Entry 3GDI (X-ray diffraction, 2.40 A resolution); this record covers chains A and B.

Chain A (and B):
Protein: Period circadian protein homolog 2
Source organism: Mus musculus
Notes: chain B of this document is another copy of the same molecule, construct and numbering; everything in this record applies to it too
UniProtKB: O54943 (PER2_MOUSE); residue numbers follow UniProt; this construct covers 170-473
Sequence (309 residues; numbered 165 to 473; the number before each row is that of its first residue):
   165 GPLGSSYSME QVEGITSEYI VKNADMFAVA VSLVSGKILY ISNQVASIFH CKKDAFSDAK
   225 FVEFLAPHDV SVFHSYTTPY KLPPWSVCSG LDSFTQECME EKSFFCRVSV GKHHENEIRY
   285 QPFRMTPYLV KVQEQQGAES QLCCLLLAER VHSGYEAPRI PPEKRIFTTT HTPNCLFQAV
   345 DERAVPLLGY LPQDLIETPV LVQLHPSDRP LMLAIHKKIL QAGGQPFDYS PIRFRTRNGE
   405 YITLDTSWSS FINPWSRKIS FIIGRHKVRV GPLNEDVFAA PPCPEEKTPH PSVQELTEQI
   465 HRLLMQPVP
Not modelled in the structure: 165-167, 183-186, 214-220, 251-264, 277-280, 297-304 (chain B: 165-178, 186-187, 213-221, 248-262, 276-282, 296-302, 450-454)
Differences from the reference sequence: expression tag (165-169)
Swiss-Prot annotation at these positions:
  - motif: Leu306 to Leu310 (LXXLL), Leu460 to Met469 (Nuclear export signal 2)
From the paper describing this entry:
  - self-association interface (contacts with another copy of this molecule); pairs are residue here / residue on that copy: Tyr244-Glu361, Lys245-Glu361, Gln342-Gln342, Pro390-Trp419 (hydrophobic contact), Ser411-Trp419 (hydrogen bond), Ser413-Trp419 (hydrophobic contact), Phe415-Phe415 (pi stacking), Pro418-Ile427, Pro418-Pro390, Pro418-Ser413, Trp419-Ile427 (hydrophobic contact), Trp419-Arg429, Phe425-Phe425 (pi stacking), Pro243, Pro243, Glu264, Lys266, Leu340, Leu340, Glu361, Glu361, Ser414, Ile416, Thr452, His454, Gln458, Glu462, Glu462, His465, Met469
  - contacts within the chain: Tyr171-Val294, Tyr171-Trp249, Val176-Tyr204, Glu177-Tyr204, Pro418-Trp419 (hydrophobic contact)
  - mutagenesis - W419E: decreased binding to mPER2 homodimer

Interface between chain A and chain B:
Residue-residue contacts (42):
  Tyr244(A) with Glu361(B), hydrogen bond (side chain-backbone); Thr362(B); Pro363(B), hydrophobic; Gln458(B)
  Lys245(A) with Glu361(B); Gln458(B)
  Leu246(A) with Gln458(B), hydrogen bond (backbone-side chain)
  Lys266(A) with Glu462(B), salt bridge; His465(B)
  Gln342(A) with Gln342(B); Phe425(B)
  Glu361(A) with Tyr244(B); Lys245(B)
  Thr362(A) with Tyr244(B)
  Pro363(A) with Tyr244(B)
  Pro390(A) with Pro418(B), hydrophobic
  Ser411(A) with Trp419(B), hydrogen bond
  Ser413(A) with Pro418(B); Trp419(B)
  Phe415(A) with Phe415(B), hydrophobic; Ile416(B); Ser424(B); Phe425(B), hydrophobic
  Ile416(A) with Phe415(B)
  Asn417(A) with Phe415(B)
  Pro418(A) with Ile427(B)
  Trp419(A) with Ser411(B); Ser413(B); Ile427(B); Arg429(B)
  Ser424(A) with Phe415(B)
  Phe425(A) with Gln342(B); Phe415(B), hydrophobic; Phe425(B), hydrophobic
  Ile427(A) with Pro418(B); Trp419(B)
  Arg429(A) with Trp419(B)
  Thr452(A) with Pro243(B)
  Glu462(A) with Pro247(B)
  His465(A) with Lys266(B)
  Met469(A) with Glu264(B); Lys266(B)
Also at the interface, not in a pair above, chain A (31 interface residues in all): Ser239, Pro243, Pro247, Pro248, Leu340, Gly428, His454
Also at the interface, not in a pair above, chain B (28 interface residues in all): Leu340, Pro390, Trp412, Asn417, Gly428
The authors on this interface:
  - specific contacts: Phe415(A)-Phe415(B)
  - hot spots on chain A (mutagenesis) - I427E: abolished binding to another copy of this molecule
  - hot spots on chain A (mutagenesis) - W419E: abolished binding to mPER2 homodimers

Summary:
Chain A and chain B form an interface of 31 and 28 residues respectively, with 3 hydrogen bonds and 1 salt
bridge. Polar contacts include Lys266(A)-Glu462(B), Tyr244(A)-Glu361(B) and Leu246(A)-Gln458(B). The paper
describes a contact between Phe415(A) and Phe415(B). From the paper: W419E of chain A reduces binding to mPER2
homodimer; a self-association interface involving Pro243(A), Tyr244(A) and Lys245(A) among others.
Both chains are Period circadian protein homolog 2 (Mus musculus). Entry 3GDI (Mammalian Clock Protein mPER2 -
Crystal Structure of a PAS Domain Fragment) was determined by X-ray diffraction.
